Entry 4DRA (X-ray diffraction, 2.41 A resolution); this record covers chains D and H of the 4 polymer chains in the assembly.

# Chain D
Protein: Centromere protein S
Source organism: Homo sapiens
Notes: fragment: C-terminus deleted
UniProt: Q8N2Z9 (CENPS_HUMAN); residues 1-107 here = UniProt positions 1-107
Sequence (113 residues; row label = number of the first residue in the row; numbers below 1 keep their minus sign (His-5 is residue -5)):
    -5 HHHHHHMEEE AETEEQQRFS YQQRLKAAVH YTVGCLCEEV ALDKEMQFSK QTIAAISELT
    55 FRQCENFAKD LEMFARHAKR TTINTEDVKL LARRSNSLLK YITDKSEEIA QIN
Unresolved in the structure: -5 to 10, 104-107
Construct notes: expression tag (-5 to 0)
Swiss-Prot annotation at these positions:
  - modified residue: Met1 (N-acetylmethionine)
  - mutagenesis: Lys73 to Arg74 (No effect on CENPX- and FANCM-binding; loss of double-stranded DNA-binding of the MHF heterodimer and of FANCM recruitment to fork DNA decrease in FA core complex activity, as shown by lower levels ...), Arg87 to Arg88 (Partial loss of CENPX- and FANCM-binding decrease in FA core complex activity, as shown by lower levels of FANCD2 monoubiquitination and higher frequency of sister chromatin exchanges ...)
What the authors report for this chain:
  - self-association interface (contacts with another copy of this molecule); pairs are residue here / residue on that copy: Asp64-Arg87 (salt bridge), Asp81-His71 (hydrogen bond), Met67

# Chain H
Protein: Centromere protein X
Source organism: Homo sapiens
UniProt: A8MT69 (CENPX_HUMAN); residues 1-81 here = UniProt positions 1-81
Sequence (84 residues; row label = number of the first residue in the row; numbers below 1 keep their minus sign (Gly-2 is residue -2)):
    -2 GSHMEGAGAG SGFRKELVSR LLHLHFKDDK TKVSGDALQL MVELLKVFVV EAAVRGVRQA
    58 QAEDALRVDV DQLEKVLPQL LLDF
Unresolved in the structure: -2 to 5
Construct notes: expression tag (-2 to 0)
Swiss-Prot annotation at these positions:
  - modified residue: Met1 (N-acetylmethionine)
What the authors report for this chain:
  - mutagenesis - D80A/F81A: abolished localization
  - mutagenesis - D80A/F81A: decreased binding to MHF1

# Interface between chain D and chain H
Pairs across the interface (90; chain D residue first):
  Tyr15(D) with Arg17(H), hydrogen bond
  Leu19(D) with Arg17(H)
  Ala22(D) with Leu14(H), hydrophobic
  Val23(D) with Leu18(H), hydrophobic
  Thr26(D) with Gly9(H); Phe10(H)
  Val27(D) with Val46(H), hydrophobic
  Cys29(D) with Ser8(H)
  Leu30(D) with Ser8(H); Phe10(H), hydrophobic; Val46(H), hydrophobic
  Cys31(D) with Ala50(H), hydrophobic
  Glu33(D) with Gly7(H); Ser8(H), hydrogen bond (side chain-backbone)
  Val34(D) with Val51(H), hydrophobic
  Lys38(D) with Val51(H); Arg55(H)
  Met40(D) with Val54(H); Ala57(H), hydrophobic; Ala62(H); Leu63(H); Val65(H), hydrophobic
  Gln41(D) with Arg64(H); Val65(H), hydrogen bond (backbone-backbone)
  Phe42(D) with Ala50(H), hydrophobic; Val54(H), hydrophobic; Val65(H), hydrophobic
  Ser43(D) with Arg64(H); Val65(H), hydrogen bond (backbone-backbone); Asp66(H)
  Gln45(D) with Val67(H)
  Thr46(D) with Val65(H), hydrogen bond (side chain-backbone); Asp66(H); Val67(H), hydrogen bond (side chain-backbone)
  Ala49(D) with Leu70(H), hydrophobic
  Ile50(D) with Ala50(H); Leu70(H), hydrophobic
  Leu53(D) with Phe45(H), hydrophobic; Leu74(H), hydrophobic; Leu78(H), hydrophobic
  Thr54(D) with Phe45(H); Val46(H)
  Phe55(D) with Leu18(H), hydrophobic; Leu21(H), hydrophobic
  Gln57(D) with Phe45(H); Leu78(H)
  Cys58(D) with Leu18(H), hydrophobic; Leu42(H), hydrophobic
  Glu59(D) with His22(H)
  Phe61(D) with Met38(H), hydrophobic
  Ala62(D) with Leu19(H); His22(H); Phe23(H)
  Lys63(D) with His22(H), hydrogen bond (side chain-backbone); Lys24(H)
  Leu65(D) with Met38(H), hydrophobic
  Glu66(D) with Phe23(H); Lys24(H), hydrogen bond (side chain-backbone); Asp25(H), hydrogen bond (side chain-backbone); Thr28(H), hydrogen bond
  Thr75(D) with Thr28(H); Lys29(H), hydrogen bond (backbone-backbone)
  Thr76(D) with Lys29(H), hydrogen bond (side chain-backbone); Ser31(H)
  Ile77(D) with Phe23(H), hydrophobic; Thr28(H); Lys29(H), hydrogen bond (backbone-backbone); Val30(H), hydrophobic; Ser31(H), hydrogen bond (backbone-side chain); Ala34(H)
  Asn78(D) with Ser31(H); Ala34(H)
  Thr79(D) with Asp33(H)
  Val82(D) with Ala34(H), hydrophobic; Leu37(H), hydrophobic; Met38(H), hydrophobic
  Leu85(D) with Met38(H), hydrophobic; Leu41(H), hydrophobic
  Arg88(D) with Leu78(H), hydrogen bond (side chain-backbone); Leu79(H), hydrogen bond (side chain-backbone); Asp80(H); Phe81(H), hydrogen bond (side chain-backbone)
  Ser89(D) with Asp80(H)
  Leu92(D) with Asp80(H); Phe81(H), hydrophobic
  Tyr95(D) with Val44(H), hydrophobic
  Ile96(D) with Leu37(H); Leu41(H), hydrophobic
  Ser100(D) with Leu37(H)
  Ile103(D) with Asp33(H)
Interface residues without a listed pair, chain D (46 interface residues in all): Lys99
Interface residues without a listed pair, chain H (49 interface residues in all): Arg11, Lys27, Gln36, Glu40, Ala49, Gln58

# In short
The interface between chain D and chain H involves 46 residues on one side and 49 on the other; the contacts
include 17 hydrogen bonds. Among the polar pairs are Tyr15(D)-Arg17(H), Glu33(D)-Ser8(H) and
Thr46(D)-Val65(H). From the paper: D80A/F81A of chain H abolish localization; a self-association interface
involving Asp64(D), Met67(D) and Asp81(D).
Here chain D is Centromere protein S and chain H is Centromere protein X, both from Homo sapiens. Entry 4DRA
(Crystal structure of MHF complex) was determined by X-ray diffraction together with 4DRB from the same study.
